5WYD - chains A and B of the 4 polymer chains in the assembly; structure by X-ray diffraction, 2.10 A resolution.

# Chain A (and B)
Protein: Probable enoyl-CoA hydratase/isomerase
From: Pseudomonas aeruginosa PAO1
Notes: chain B of this document is another copy of the same molecule, construct and numbering; everything in this record applies to it too
UniProtKB: Q9I5I4 (Q9I5I4_PSEAE); residues 1-272 here = UniProt positions 1-272
Sequence (280 residues; row label = number of the first residue in the row):
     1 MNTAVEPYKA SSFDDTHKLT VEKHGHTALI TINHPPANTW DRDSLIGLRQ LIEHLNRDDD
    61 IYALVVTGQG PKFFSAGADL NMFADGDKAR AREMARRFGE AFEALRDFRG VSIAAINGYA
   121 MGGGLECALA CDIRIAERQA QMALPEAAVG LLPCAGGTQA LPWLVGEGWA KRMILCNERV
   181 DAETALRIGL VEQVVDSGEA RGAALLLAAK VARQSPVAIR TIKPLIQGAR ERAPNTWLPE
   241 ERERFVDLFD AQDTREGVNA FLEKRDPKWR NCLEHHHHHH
Not modelled in the structure: 1-8, 271-280
Differences from the reference sequence: engineered mutation Asp15 (Leu in Q9I5I4); expression tag (273-280)
Residues lining bound ligands: pentanedial (PTD): Lys72, Phe73, Arg179
Reported in the primary citation:
  - catalytic residues: Glu126, Cys127, Cys131, Glu146, Cys154 (proposed by the authors, not directly observed)
  - contacts within the chain: Cys127-Cys131
  - catalytic residues: Ala78, Gly123 (from molecular simulation)

# How chain A and chain B interact
Contacting residue pairs (72):
  Asp132(A) - Gly168(B)
  Asp132(A) - Lys171(B)  salt bridge
  Trp163(A) - Glu167(B)  hydrogen bond
  Glu192(A) - Gly168(B)
  Glu192(A) - Trp169(B)
  Leu207(A) - Cys176(B)  hydrophobic
  Lys210(A) - Glu178(B)
  Val211(A) - Cys176(B)  hydrophobic
  Gln214(A) - Ala147(B)
  Gln214(A) - Ala148(B)
  Gln214(A) - Leu175(B)  hydrogen bond (side chain-backbone)
  Gln214(A) - Cys176(B)  hydrogen bond (side chain-backbone)
  Gln214(A) - Asn177(B)
  Ser215(A) - Ala147(B)  hydrogen bond (backbone-backbone)
  Ser215(A) - Gly150(B)
  Ala218(A) - Gly150(B)
  Ile219(A) - Leu175(B)
  Ile222(A) - Leu152(B)  hydrophobic
  Ile222(A) - Ile174(B)  hydrophobic
  Leu225(A) - Leu152(B)  hydrophobic
  Leu225(A) - Thr158(B)
  Leu225(A) - Gln159(B)  hydrogen bond (backbone-side chain)
  Ile226(A) - Thr158(B)
  Ile226(A) - Lys171(B)
  Ile226(A) - Ile174(B)  hydrophobic
  Ile226(A) - Leu175(B)  hydrophobic
  Gln227(A) - Glu167(B)
  Gln227(A) - Lys171(B)  hydrogen bond
  Arg230(A) - Glu167(B)  salt bridge
  Ala233(A) - Arg230(B)
  Ala233(A) - Glu231(B)
  Ala233(A) - Arg232(B)
  Pro234(A) - Gln159(B)
  Pro234(A) - Trp163(B)  hydrophobic
  Pro234(A) - Arg230(B)
  Asn235(A) - Arg106(B)
  Asn235(A) - Arg230(B)  hydrogen bond (backbone-backbone)
  Asn235(A) - Glu231(B)  hydrogen bond
  Trp237(A) - Gln159(B)
  Leu238(A) - Gly156(B)
  Leu238(A) - Gln159(B)
  Glu241(A) - Leu152(B)
  Glu241(A) - Pro153(B)
  Glu241(A) - Cys154(B)
  Glu241(A) - Ala155(B)
  Glu241(A) - Gly156(B)  hydrogen bond (side chain-backbone)
  Glu241(A) - Gly157(B)  hydrogen bond (side chain-backbone)
  Glu241(A) - Thr158(B)  hydrogen bond
  Arg242(A) - Gly99(B)
  Arg242(A) - Glu103(B)  salt bridge
  Phe245(A) - Phe83(B)  hydrophobic
  Phe245(A) - Ala91(B)
  Phe245(A) - Ala95(B)  hydrophobic
  Phe245(A) - Leu151(B)  hydrophobic
  Phe245(A) - Leu152(B)  hydrophobic
  Phe245(A) - Cys154(B)  hydrophobic
  Leu248(A) - Leu152(B)  hydrophobic
  Phe249(A) - Gly86(B)
  Phe249(A) - Asp87(B)
  Phe249(A) - Lys88(B)
  Phe249(A) - Ala91(B)  hydrophobic
  Asp250(A) - Lys88(B)
  Thr254(A) - Val149(B)
  Thr254(A) - Gly150(B)
  Thr254(A) - Leu151(B)
  Arg255(A) - Asp85(B)  salt bridge
  Gly257(A) - Val149(B)
  Val258(A) - Val149(B)  hydrogen bond (backbone-backbone)
  Val258(A) - Leu151(B)  hydrophobic
  Phe261(A) - Leu80(B)  hydrophobic
  Pro267(A) - Ala148(B)
  Trp269(A) - Ala148(B)
Also at the interface, not in a pair above, chain A (41 interface residues in all): Val111, Ile133, Arg134, Arg213, Thr221, Lys223, Arg244, Val246
Also at the interface, not in a pair above, chain B (42 interface residues in all): Arg92, Arg96, Pro162, Arg172, Ala229

# Overview
The interface between chain A and chain B involves 41 residues on one side and 42 on the other, with 12
hydrogen bonds and 4 salt bridges. Polar pairs include Asp132(A)-Lys171(B), Arg230(A)-Glu167(B) and
Arg242(A)-Glu103(B). Chain A binds pentanedial. From the paper: catalytic residues Glu126(A), Cys127(A) and
Cys131(A) among others; contacts within the chain involving Cys127(A) and Cys131(A).
Both chains are Probable enoyl-CoA hydratase/isomerase (Pseudomonas aeruginosa PAO1). Entry 5WYD (Structural
of Pseudomonas aeruginosa DspI) was determined by X-ray diffraction, deposited together with 5WYB.
